PDB entry 1X8R | X-ray diffraction, 1.50 A resolution | chain A

# Chain A
Protein: 3-phosphoshikimate 1-carboxyvinyltransferase
Source organism: Escherichia coli
Notes: EC 2.5.1.19
UniProtKB: P0A6D3 (AROA_ECOLI); residue numbers follow UniProt; this construct covers 1-427
Chain sequence (427 residues; numbered 1 to 427; the number before each row is that of its first residue):
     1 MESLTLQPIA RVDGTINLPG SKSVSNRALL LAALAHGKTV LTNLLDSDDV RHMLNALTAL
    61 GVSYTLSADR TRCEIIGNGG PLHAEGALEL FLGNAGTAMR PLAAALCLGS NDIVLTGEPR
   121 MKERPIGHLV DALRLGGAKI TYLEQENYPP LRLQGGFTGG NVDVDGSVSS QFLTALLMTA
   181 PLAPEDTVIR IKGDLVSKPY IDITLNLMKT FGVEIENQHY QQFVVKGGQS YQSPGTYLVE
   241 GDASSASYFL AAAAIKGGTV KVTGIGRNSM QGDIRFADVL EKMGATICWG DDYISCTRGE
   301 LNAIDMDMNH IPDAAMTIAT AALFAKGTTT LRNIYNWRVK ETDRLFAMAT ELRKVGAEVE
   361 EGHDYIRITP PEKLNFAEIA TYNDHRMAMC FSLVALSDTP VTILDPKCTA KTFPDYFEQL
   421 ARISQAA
Swiss-Prot annotation at these positions:
  - active site: D313 (Proton acceptor)
  - binding site (3-phosphoshikimate): K22, S23, R27, S169, S170, Q171, S197, D313, N336, K340
  - binding site (phosphoenolpyruvate): K22, G96, R124, Q171, R344, R386, K411
  - site (Modified by bromopyruvate): C408, K411
  - mutagenesis: G96 (G96A: Insensitive to glyphosate with unaltered affinity for its first substrate S3P, but displays a 30-fold lower affinity for its second substrate PEP), T97 (T97I: This mutant is sensitive to glyphosate and causes a substantial decrease in the affinity for PEP. Is insensitive to glyphosate but maintains high affinity for PEP; when associated with S-101), P101 (P101A: Displays a slight decrease of the affinity binding for both S3P and PEP. Decreases the binding affinity of glyphosate, reducing the potency of this inhibitor ...), D313 (D313A: The enolpyruvyl transfer reaction is halted after formation of the tetrahedral adduct of the substrates)
Small-molecule neighbours: SC1 ([3R-[3a,4a,5b(S)]]-5-(1-carboxy-1-phosphonoethoxy)-4-hydroxy-3-(phosphonooxy)-1-cyclohexene-1-carboxylic acid): K22, S23, R27, D49, N94, G96, T97, R100, R124, V168, S169, S170, Q171, S197, Y200, P312, D313, N336, K340, E341, R344, H385, R386, K411, T412

# Summary
Chain A binds compound SC1. UniProt lists active-site residue D313, 10 residues binding 3-phosphoshikimate, 7
phosphoenolpyruvate-binding residues and 4 mutagenesis sites.
Chain A is 3-phosphoshikimate 1-carboxyvinyltransferase (Escherichia coli); the structure, EPSPS liganded with
the (S)-phosphonate analog of the tetrahedral reaction intermediate, was determined by X-ray diffraction (same
publication as 1X8T).
